PDB entry 3JRM | X-ray diffraction, 2.90 A resolution | chains C and T of the 21 polymer chains in the assembly

# Chain C
Molecule: Proteasome subunit alpha
Organism: Thermoplasma acidophilum
Notes: EC 3.4.25.1
Reference sequence: P25156 (PSMA_THEAC); residues 7-233 here = UniProt positions 7-233
Chain sequence (227 residues; numbered 7 to 233; the number before each row is that of its first residue):
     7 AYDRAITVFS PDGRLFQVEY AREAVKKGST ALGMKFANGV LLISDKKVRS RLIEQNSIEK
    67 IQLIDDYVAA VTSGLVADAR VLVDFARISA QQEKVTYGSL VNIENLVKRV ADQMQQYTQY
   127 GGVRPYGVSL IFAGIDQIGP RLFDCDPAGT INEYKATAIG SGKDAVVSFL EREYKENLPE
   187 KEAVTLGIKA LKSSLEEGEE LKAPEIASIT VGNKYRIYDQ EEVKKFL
Curated features (UniProtKB/Swiss-Prot):
  - mutagenesis: Lys-66 (K66A: Prevents PAN to associate with the proteasome and stimulate gate opening), Leu-81 (L81A/E/G: Prevents PAN to stimulate gate opening), Val-82 (V82A: No effect on PAN's ability to stimulate gate opening; V82D/G: Prevents PAN to stimulate gate opening)

# Chain T
Molecule: Proteasome activator protein PA26
Organism: Trypanosoma brucei
Reference sequence: Q9U8G2 (Q9U8G2_9TRYP); residue numbers follow UniProt; this construct covers 4-231
Chain sequence (228 residues; each row starts with the number of its first residue):
     4 KRAALIQNLR DSYTETSSFA VIEEWAAGTL QEIEGIAKAA AEAHGVIRNS TYGRAQAEKS
    64 PEQLLGVLQR YQDLCHNVYC QAETIRTVIA IRIPEHKEAD NLGVAVQHAV LKIIDELEIK
   124 TLGSGEKSGS GGAPTPIGMY ALREYLSARS TVEDKLLGSV DAESGKTKGG SQSPSLLLEL
   184 RQIDADFMLK VELATTHLST MVRAVINAYL LNWKKLIQPR TGTDHMYS
Unresolved in the structure: 162-171
Sequence notes: variant Val-49 (Thr in Q9U8G2); engineered mutation Ala-102 (Glu in Q9U8G2), Tyr-230 (Val in Q9U8G2)

# Chain C / chain T interface
Residue-residue contacts (17):
  Tyr-8(C) / Glu-101(T)
  Tyr-8(C) / Ala-102(T)  hydrophobic
  Asp-18(C) / Lys-100(T)  salt bridge
  Gly-19(C) / Tyr-230(T)  hydrogen bond (backbone-side chain)
  Arg-20(C) / Asp-103(T)  salt bridge
  Arg-20(C) / Gly-225(T)
  Arg-20(C) / Tyr-230(T)
  Phe-22(C) / Ala-102(T)  hydrophobic
  Phe-22(C) / Asp-103(T)
  Val-24(C) / Met-229(T)  hydrophobic
  Glu-25(C) / Met-229(T)
  Tyr-26(C) / Leu-105(T)
  Arg-28(C) / Thr-226(T)
  Ala-154(C) / Met-229(T)  hydrophobic
  Thr-156(C) / His-228(T)
  Thr-156(C) / Met-229(T)
  Lys-169(C) / His-228(T)
Also at the interface, not in a pair above, chain C (15 interface residues in all): Ser-16, Pro-17, Leu-21
Also at the interface, not in a pair above, chain T (11 interface residues in all): Thr-224
The authors on this interface:
  - residue pairs: Val-24(C)/Met-229(T) (hydrophobic contact), Ala-154(C)/Met-229(T) (hydrophobic contact)

# In short
The interface between chain C and chain T involves 15 residues on one side and 11 on the other, with 1
hydrogen bond and 2 salt bridges. Polar pairs include Asp-18(C)/Lys-100(T), Arg-20(C)/Asp-103(T) and
Gly-19(C)/Tyr-230(T). The paper describes hydrophobic contacts between Val-24(C) and Met-229(T) and Ala-154(C)
and Met-229(T).
Here chain C is Proteasome subunit alpha (Thermoplasma acidophilum) and chain T is Proteasome activator
protein PA26 (Trypanosoma brucei). Entry 3JRM (Crystal structure of archaeal 20S proteasome in complex with
mutated P26 activator) was determined by X-ray diffraction, deposited together with 3JSE and 3JTL.
